Entry 8PIV (electron microscopy, 3.46 A resolution); this record covers chains D and E of the 8 polymer chains in the assembly.

# Chain D
Molecule: Glutamate receptor
From: Rattus norvegicus
Reference sequence: G3V914 (G3V914_RAT); residues -20 to 862 here correspond to UniProt positions 1-883 (UniProt number = residue number + 21)
Amino-acid sequence (883 residues; numbered -20 to 862; the number before each row is that of its first residue; numbers below 1 keep their minus sign (Met-20 is residue -20)):
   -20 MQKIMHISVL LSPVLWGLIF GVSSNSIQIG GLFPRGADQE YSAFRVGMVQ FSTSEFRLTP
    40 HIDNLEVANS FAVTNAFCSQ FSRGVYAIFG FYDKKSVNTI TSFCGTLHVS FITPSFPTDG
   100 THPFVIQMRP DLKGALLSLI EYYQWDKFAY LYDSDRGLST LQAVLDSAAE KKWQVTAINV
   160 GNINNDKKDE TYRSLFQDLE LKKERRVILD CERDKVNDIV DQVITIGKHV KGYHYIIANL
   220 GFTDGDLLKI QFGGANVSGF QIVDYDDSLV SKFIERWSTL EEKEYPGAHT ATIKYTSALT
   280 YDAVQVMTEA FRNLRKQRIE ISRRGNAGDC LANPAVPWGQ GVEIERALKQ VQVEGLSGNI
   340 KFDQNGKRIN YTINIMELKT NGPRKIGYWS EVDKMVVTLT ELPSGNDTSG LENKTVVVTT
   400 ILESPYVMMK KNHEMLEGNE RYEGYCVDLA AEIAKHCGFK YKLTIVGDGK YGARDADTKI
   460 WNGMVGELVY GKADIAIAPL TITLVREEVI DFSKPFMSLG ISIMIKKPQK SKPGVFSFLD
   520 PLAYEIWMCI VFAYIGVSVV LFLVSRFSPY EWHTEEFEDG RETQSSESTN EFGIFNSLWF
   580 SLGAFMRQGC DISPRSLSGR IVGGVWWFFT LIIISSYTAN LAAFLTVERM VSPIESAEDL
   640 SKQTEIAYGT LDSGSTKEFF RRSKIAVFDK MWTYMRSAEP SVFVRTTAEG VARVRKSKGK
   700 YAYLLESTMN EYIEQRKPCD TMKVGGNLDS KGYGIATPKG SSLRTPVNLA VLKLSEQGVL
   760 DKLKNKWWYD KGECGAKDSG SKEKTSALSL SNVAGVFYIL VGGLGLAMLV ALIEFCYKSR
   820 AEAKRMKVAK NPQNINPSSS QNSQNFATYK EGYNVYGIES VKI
Not modelled in the structure: -20 to 392, 507-509, 552-568, 627-632, 636, 710, 718, 775-783, 824-862
Differences from the reference sequence: conflict Arg586 (Gln607 in G3V914)

# Chain E
Molecule: Voltage-dependent calcium channel gamma-2 subunit
From: Rattus norvegicus
Reference sequence: Q71RJ2 (CCG2_RAT); residue numbers follow UniProt; this construct covers 1-323
Amino-acid sequence (323 residues; each row starts with the number of its first residue):
     1 MGLFDRGVQM LLTTVGAFAA FSLMTIAVGT DYWLYSRGVC KTKSVSENET SKKNEEVMTH
    61 SGLWRTCCLE GNFKGLCKQI DHFPEDADYE ADTAEYFLRA VRASSIFPIL SVILLFMGGL
   121 CIAASEFYKT RHNIILSAGI FFVSAGLSNI IGIIVYISAN AGDPSKSDSK KNSYSYGWSF
   181 YFGALSFIIA EMVGVLAVHM FIDRHKQLTA TARATDYLQA SAITRIPSYR YRYQRRSRSS
   241 SRSTEPSHSR DASPVGVKGF NTLPSTEISM YTLSRDPLKA ATTPTATYNS DRDNSFLQVH
   301 NCIQKDSKDS LHANTANRRT TPV
Not modelled in the structure: 1-4, 43-54, 85-91, 163-172, 211-323
Cystine bridges: Cys40-Cys68, Cys67-Cys77
Differences from the reference sequence: conflict Thr209 (Arg in Q71RJ2)
Curated features (UniProtKB/Swiss-Prot):
  - modified residue: Ser253 (Phosphoserine), Tyr271 (Phosphotyrosine), Thr321 (Phosphothreonine)
  - glycosylation: Asn48 (N-linked (GlcNAc...) asparagine)

# Chain D / chain E interface
Residue-residue contacts (30; chain D residue first):
  Tyr523(D) with Tyr181(E), hydrogen bond
  Glu524(D) with Ile157(E); Tyr174(E), hydrogen bond; Tyr176(E), hydrogen bond
  Met527(D) with Ile157(E), hydrophobic; Phe180(E), hydrophobic
  Cys528(D) with Ile154(E), hydrophobic
  Phe531(D) with Ile150(E), hydrophobic; Ile153(E), hydrophobic; Ala184(E), hydrophobic; Phe187(E)
  Ala532(D) with Ile150(E)
  Ile534(D) with Phe187(E), hydrophobic
  Gly535(D) with Glu191(E)
  Val538(D) with Val143(E), hydrophobic; Glu191(E); Val195(E), hydrophobic
  Val539(D) with Val143(E), hydrophobic
  Phe541(D) with Val195(E), hydrophobic; Val198(E), hydrophobic
  Leu542(D) with Ile140(E), hydrophobic; Val143(E), hydrophobic; Val198(E), hydrophobic
  Arg545(D) with Val198(E); Ile202(E)
  Phe546(D) with Leu136(E), hydrophobic; Phe201(E)
  Trp551(D) with Ile202(E), hydrophobic; Lys206(E)
  Ile573(D) with Val195(E), hydrophobic
Other interface residues (no listed pair), chain D (17 interface residues in all): Pro548
Other interface residues (no listed pair), chain E (22 interface residues in all): Leu147, Ile188, His205

# In short
Chain D and chain E form an interface of 17 and 22 residues respectively; the contacts include 3 hydrogen
bonds. Polar pairs include Tyr523(D)-Tyr181(E), Glu524(D)-Tyr174(E) and Glu524(D)-Tyr176(E).
Chain D is Glutamate receptor and chain E is Voltage-dependent calcium channel gamma-2 subunit, both from
Rattus norvegicus; the structure, Homomeric GluA2 flip R/G-unedited Q/R-edited F231A mutant in tandem with
TARP gamma-2, desensitized conformation 1, was determined by electron microscopy, deposited together with
8C1P, 8C1Q, 8C1R, 8C1S, 8C2H, 8C2I and 9 further entries.
